PDB entry 4Z0Y | X-ray diffraction, 1.60 A resolution | chains C and G

[Chain C]
Molecule: Aurone synthase
Source organism: Coreopsis grandiflora
UniProt: A0A075DN54 (A0A075DN54_CORGR); residues 1-350 here correspond to UniProt positions 86-435 (UniProt number = residue number + 85)
Amino-acid sequence (351 residues; each row starts with the number of its first residue):
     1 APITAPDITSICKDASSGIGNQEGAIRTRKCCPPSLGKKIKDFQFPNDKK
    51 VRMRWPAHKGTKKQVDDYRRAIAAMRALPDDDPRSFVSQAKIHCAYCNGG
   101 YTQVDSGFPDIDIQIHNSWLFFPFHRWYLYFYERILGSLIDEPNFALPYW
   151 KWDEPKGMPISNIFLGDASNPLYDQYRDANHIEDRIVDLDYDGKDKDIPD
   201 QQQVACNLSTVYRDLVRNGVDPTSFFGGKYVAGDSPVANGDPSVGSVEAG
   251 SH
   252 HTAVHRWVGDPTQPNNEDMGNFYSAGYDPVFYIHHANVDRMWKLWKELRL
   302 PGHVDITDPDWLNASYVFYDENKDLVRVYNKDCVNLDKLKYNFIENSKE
Unresolved in the structure: 348-350
Construct notes: microheterogeneity H252 (His337 in A0A075DN54)
Modified positions: H252 (3-(1-sulfo-1H-imidazol-3-ium-4-yl)-L-alanine; HS8)
Disulfides: C12-C32, C31-C94
Bound ions: Cu ion site 1: H93, H116, H125, H252; Cu ion site 2: H252, H252, H256, H286
Reported in the primary citation:
  - binding site for Cu ion: H256 (from molecular simulation)
  - catalytic residues: E248, F273 (from molecular simulation)
  - specificity-determining residues: R257 (from molecular simulation)

[Chain G]
Molecule: Aurone synthase
Source organism: Coreopsis grandiflora
UniProt: A0A075DN54 (A0A075DN54_CORGR); residues 438-452 here correspond to UniProt positions 523-537 (UniProt number = residue number + 85)
Amino-acid sequence (15 residues; each row starts with the number of its first residue):
   438 DGVFTTPCDPEYAGG
Unresolved in the structure: 438-439, 450-452

[Interface between chain C and chain G]
Contacting residue pairs - 9 pairs, chain C then chain G:
  D190(C) with C445(G)
  K196(C) with C445(G)
  Q202(C) with P444(G), hydrogen bond (side chain-backbone); Y449(G)
  A205(C) with P444(G), hydrophobic
  C206(C) with P444(G); C445(G), disulfide
  S209(C) with T443(G)
  T210(C) with C445(G)
Other interface residues (no listed pair), chain C (8 interface residues in all): I198
Other interface residues (no listed pair), chain G (5 interface residues in all): D446
Inter-chain disulfides: C206(C)-C445(G)

[Overview]
8 residues of chain C and 5 residues of chain G are in contact; the contacts include 1 disulfide bond and 1
hydrogen bond. The hydrogen-bonded pair is Q202(C)-P444(G). From the paper: catalytic residues E248(C) and
F273(C); a binding site for Cu ion at H256(C).
Chain C is Aurone synthase and chain G is Aurone synthase, both from Coreopsis grandiflora; the structure,
Active aurone synthase (polyphenol oxidase), copper B : sulfohistidine ~ 1.4 : 1, was determined by X-ray
diffraction, deposited together with 4Z0Z, 4Z11, 4Z12 and 4Z13.
